6U8Q - chains C and H of the 16 polymer chains in the assembly; structure by electron microscopy, 4.67 A resolution (low resolution: residue-level contacts below are approximate; hydrogen-bond / salt-bridge calls are withheld).

# Chain C
Name: Integrase
Organism: Human immunodeficiency virus 1
Notes: EC 2.7.7.-
UniProt: Q76353 (Q76353_9HIV1); residue numbers follow UniProt; this construct covers 1-288
Sequence (364 residues; each row starts with the number of its first residue; numbers below 1 keep their minus sign (Gly-75 is residue -75)):
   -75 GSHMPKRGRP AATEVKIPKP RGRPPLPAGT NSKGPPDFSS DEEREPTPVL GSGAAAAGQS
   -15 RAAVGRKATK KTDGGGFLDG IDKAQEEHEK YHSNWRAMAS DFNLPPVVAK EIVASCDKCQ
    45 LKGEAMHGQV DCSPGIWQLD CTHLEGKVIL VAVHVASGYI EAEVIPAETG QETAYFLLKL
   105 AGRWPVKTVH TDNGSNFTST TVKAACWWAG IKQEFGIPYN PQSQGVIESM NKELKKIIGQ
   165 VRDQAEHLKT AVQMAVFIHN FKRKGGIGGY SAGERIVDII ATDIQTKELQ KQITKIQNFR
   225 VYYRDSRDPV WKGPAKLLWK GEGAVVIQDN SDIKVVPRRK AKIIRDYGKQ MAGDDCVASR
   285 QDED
Disordered / not traced: -75 to 0, 271-288
Differences from the reference sequence: expression tag (-75 to 0)
Ion coordination: Mg2+ site 1: Asp64, Asp116 (together with Dolutegravir); Mg2+ site 2: Asp64, Glu152 (together with Dolutegravir)
Small-molecule neighbours: Dolutegravir (DLU; (4R,12aS)-N-(2,4-difluorobenzyl)-7-hydroxy-4-methyl-6,8-dioxo-3,4,6,8,12,12a-hexahydro-2H-pyrido[1',2':4,5]pyrazino[2,1-b][1,3]oxazine-9-carboxamide): Asp64, Asp116, Pro142, Tyr143, Pro145, Gln146, Glu152
From the paper describing this entry:
  - catalytic residues: Asp64, Asp116 (citing earlier work)

# Chain H
Molecule: 25-nt DNA strand
Sequence (25 nucleotides; numbered -3 to 21; the number before each row is that of its first residue; numbers below 1 keep their minus sign (DA-3 is residue -3)):
    -3 AGCGTGGGCG GGAAAATCTC TAGCA
Disordered / not traced: -3 to -2

# Interface between chain C and chain H
Pairs across the interface (7):
  Pro30(C) - DA11(H)
  Lys46(C) - DT17(H)
  Lys46(C) - DA18(H)
  Ala49(C) - DC16(H)
  Ala49(C) - DT17(H)
  Met50(C) - DT17(H)
  His51(C) - DT17(H)
Other interface residues (no listed pair), chain C (6 interface residues in all): Val31
Other interface residues (no listed pair), chain H (5 interface residues in all): DA10

# Overview
6 residues of chain C face 5 of chain H across their interface. Bound to chain C: Dolutegravir. Asp64(C) and
Asp116(C) form the Mg2+ site 1. Asp64(C) and Glu152(C) form the Mg2+ site 2. The paper reports catalytic
residues Asp64(C) and Asp116(C).
Chain C is Integrase (Human immunodeficiency virus 1) and chain H is a 25-nt DNA strand; the structure, CryoEM
structure of HIV-1 cleaved synaptic complex (CSC) intasome, was determined by electron microscopy (same
publication as 6VDK).
